PDB entry 8J24 | electron microscopy, 2.60 A resolution | chains B and F of the 5 polymer chains in the assembly

# Chain B
Name: Guanine nucleotide-binding protein G(I)/G(S)/G(T) subunit beta-1
Organism: Homo sapiens
UniProt: P62873 (GBB1_HUMAN); residues 0-338 here correspond to UniProt positions 2-340 (UniProt number = residue number + 2)
Chain sequence (377 residues; each row starts with the number of its first residue; numbers below 1 keep their minus sign (Met-12 is residue -12)):
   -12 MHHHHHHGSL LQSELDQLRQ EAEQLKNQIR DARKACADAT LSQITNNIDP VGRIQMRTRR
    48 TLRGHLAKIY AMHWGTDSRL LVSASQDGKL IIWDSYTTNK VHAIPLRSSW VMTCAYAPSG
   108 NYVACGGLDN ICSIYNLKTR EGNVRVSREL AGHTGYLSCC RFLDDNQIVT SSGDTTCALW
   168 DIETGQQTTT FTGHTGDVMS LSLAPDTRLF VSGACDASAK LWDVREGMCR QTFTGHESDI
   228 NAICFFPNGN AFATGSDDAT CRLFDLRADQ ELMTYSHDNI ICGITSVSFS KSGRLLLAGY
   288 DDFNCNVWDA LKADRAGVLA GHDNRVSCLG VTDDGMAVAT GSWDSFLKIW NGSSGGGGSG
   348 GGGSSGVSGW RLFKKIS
Disordered / not traced: -12 to 0, 341-364
Construct notes: initiating methionine (-12); expression tag (-11 to -1, 339-364)
UniProt features mapped onto this chain:
  - modified residue: Ser0 (N-acetylserine), His264 (Phosphohistidine)

# Chain F
Name: Guanine nucleotide-binding protein G(I)/G(S)/G(O) subunit gamma-2
Organism: Homo sapiens
UniProt: P59768 (GBG2_HUMAN); residues -3 to 67 here correspond to UniProt positions 1-71 (UniProt number = residue number + 4)
Chain sequence (71 residues; numbered -3 to 67; the number before each row is that of its first residue; numbers below 1 keep their minus sign (Met-3 is residue -3)):
    -3 MASNNTASIA QARKLVEQLK MEANIDRIKV SKAAADLMAY CEAHAKEDPL LTPVPASENP
    57 FREKKFFCAI L
Disordered / not traced: -3 to 0, 58-67
UniProt features mapped onto this chain:
  - modified residue: Ala-2 (N-acetylalanine), Cys64 (Cysteine methyl ester)
  - lipidation: Cys64 (S-geranylgeranyl cysteine)

# Chain B / chain F interface
Pairs across the interface (90; chain B residue first):
  Leu2(B) - Ser4(F)
  Leu2(B) - Ile5(F)  hydrophobic
  Leu5(B) - Ile5(F)
  Leu5(B) - Ala8(F)  hydrophobic
  Leu5(B) - Arg9(F)
  Leu5(B) - Val12(F)
  Arg6(B) - Ser4(F)
  Glu8(B) - Val12(F)
  Ala9(B) - Leu15(F)
  Leu12(B) - Leu15(F)  hydrophobic
  Leu12(B) - Lys16(F)
  Leu12(B) - Ala19(F)  hydrophobic
  Lys13(B) - Leu15(F)
  Gln15(B) - Ala19(F)
  Ile16(B) - Leu15(F)
  Ile16(B) - Glu18(F)
  Ile16(B) - Ala19(F)  hydrophobic
  Ile16(B) - Arg23(F)
  Ala19(B) - Arg23(F)
  Ala22(B) - Lys25(F)
  Cys23(B) - Ile24(F)
  Cys23(B) - Lys25(F)
  Cys23(B) - Val26(F)  hydrogen bond (backbone-backbone)
  Ala24(B) - Val26(F)  hydrophobic
  Asp25(B) - Lys25(F)
  Asp25(B) - Val26(F)
  Asp25(B) - Ser27(F)  hydrogen bond
  Ala26(B) - Val26(F)
  Leu28(B) - Ala30(F)  hydrophobic
  Ile31(B) - Ser27(F)
  Ile31(B) - Ala30(F)  hydrophobic
  Ile31(B) - Met34(F)  hydrophobic
  Thr32(B) - Met34(F)
  Ile35(B) - Met34(F)  hydrophobic
  Val38(B) - Leu47(F)  hydrophobic
  Met43(B) - Leu46(F)  hydrophobic
  Arg46(B) - Phe57(F)
  Arg47(B) - Pro56(F)  hydrogen bond (side chain-backbone)
  Arg47(B) - Phe57(F)
  Ser82(B) - Phe57(F)
  Tyr83(B) - Pro56(F)
  Tyr83(B) - Phe57(F)  hydrophobic
  Cys216(B) - Gln14(F)  hydrogen bond (backbone-side chain)
  Arg217(B) - Glu18(F)
  Gln218(B) - Ile21(F)
  Thr219(B) - Glu18(F)  hydrogen bond
  Phe233(B) - Leu33(F)  hydrophobic
  Phe233(B) - Tyr36(F)  hydrophobic
  Pro234(B) - Tyr36(F)
  Asn235(B) - Tyr36(F)
  Asp252(B) - Ala29(F)
  Arg254(B) - Arg23(F)
  Arg254(B) - Ile24(F)
  Arg254(B) - Asp32(F)  salt bridge
  Ala255(B) - Val26(F)  hydrophobic
  Asp256(B) - Ile21(F)
  Asp256(B) - Arg23(F)  salt bridge
  Gln257(B) - Val26(F)
  Leu259(B) - Val26(F)  hydrophobic
  Leu259(B) - Leu33(F)  hydrophobic
  Ser277(B) - Asp44(F)  hydrogen bond
  Lys278(B) - Tyr36(F)
  Lys278(B) - Glu43(F)
  Lys278(B) - Asp44(F)
  Ser279(B) - Tyr36(F)
  Ser279(B) - Cys37(F)  hydrogen bond (backbone-side chain)
  Ser279(B) - His40(F)
  Ser279(B) - Asp44(F)  hydrogen bond
  Gly280(B) - Cys37(F)  hydrogen bond (backbone-side chain)
  Arg281(B) - Cys37(F)
  Arg281(B) - Leu47(F)
  Leu282(B) - Leu46(F)  hydrophobic
  Leu282(B) - Leu47(F)  hydrophobic
  Leu284(B) - Leu46(F)  hydrophobic
  Leu298(B) - Met34(F)  hydrophobic
  Asp321(B) - Pro45(F)
  Gly322(B) - Pro45(F)
  Gly322(B) - Leu46(F)
  Met323(B) - Pro45(F)  hydrophobic
  Met323(B) - Leu46(F)
  Met323(B) - Glu54(F)
  Met323(B) - Asn55(F)
  Met323(B) - Pro56(F)
  Ala324(B) - Phe57(F)  hydrophobic
  Val325(B) - Leu46(F)  hydrophobic
  Ile336(B) - Phe57(F)  hydrophobic
  Asn338(B) - Asn55(F)
  Asn338(B) - Phe57(F)
  Gly339(B) - Pro49(F)
  Ser340(B) - Pro49(F)
Also at the interface, not in a pair above, chain B (58 interface residues in all): Arg20, Ala238, Leu250
Also at the interface, not in a pair above, chain F (38 interface residues in all): Leu11, Asp22, Ala41, Val50

# Summary
58 residues of chain B face 38 of chain F across their interface, with 9 hydrogen bonds and 2 salt bridges.
Among the polar pairs are Arg254(B)-Asp32(F), Asp256(B)-Arg23(F) and Asp25(B)-Ser27(F).
Chain B is Guanine nucleotide-binding protein G(I)/G(S)/G(T) subunit beta-1 and chain F is Guanine
nucleotide-binding protein G(I)/G(S)/G(O) subunit gamma-2, both from Homo sapiens; the structure, Cryo-EM
structure of FFAR2 complex bound with acetic acid, was determined by electron microscopy together with 8J20,
8J21 and 8J22 from the same study.
